Entry 7E9C (electron microscopy, 3.50 A resolution); this record covers chains G and I of the 11 polymer chains in the assembly.

Chain G:
Protein: Histone H2A.2
Organism: Saccharomyces cerevisiae (strain ATCC 204508 / S288c)
UniProt: P04912 (H2A2_YEAST); residues 0-131 here correspond to UniProt positions 1-132 (UniProt number = residue number + 1)
Amino-acid sequence (132 residues; each row starts with the number of its first residue; numbering starts at 0):
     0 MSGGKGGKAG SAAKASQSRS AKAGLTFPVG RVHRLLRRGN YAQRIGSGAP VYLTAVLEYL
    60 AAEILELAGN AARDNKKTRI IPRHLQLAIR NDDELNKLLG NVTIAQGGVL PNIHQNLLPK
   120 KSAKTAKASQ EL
Disordered / not traced: 0-15, 118-131
Curated features (UniProtKB/Swiss-Prot):
  - motif: Ser128, Gln129 ([ST]-Q motif)
  - site: Lys119 (Not ubiquitinated)
  - modified residue: Ser1 (N-acetylserine), Lys4 (N6-acetyllysine), Lys7 (N6-acetyllysine), Lys13 (N6-succinyllysine), Lys21 (N6-succinyllysine), Gln105 (N5-methylglutamine), Lys119 (N6-malonyllysine), Ser128 (Phosphoserine)
  - cross-link: Lys126 (Glycyl lysine isopeptide (Lys-Gly) (interchain with G-Cter in SUMO))

Chain I:
Molecule: 147-nt DNA strand
Organism: Escherichia coli
Sequence (147 nucleotides; row label = number of the first residue in the row):
     1 CTGGAGAATC CCGGTGCCGA GGCCGCTCAA TTGGTCGTAG ACAGCTCTAG CACCGCTTAA
    61 ACGCACGTAC GCGCTGTCCC CCGCGTTTTA ACCGCCAAGG GGATTACTCC CTAGTCTCCA
   121 GGCACGTGTC AGATATATAC ATCCTGT
Disordered / not traced: 1-3, 134-147

How chain G and chain I interact:
Residue-residue contacts (8):
  Gln16(G) with DT31(I), sugar contact
  Ser17(G) with DA30(I), hydrogen bond to the phosphate; DT31(I), hydrogen bond to the phosphate
  Arg18(G) with DT31(I), salt bridge to the phosphate
  Gly29(G) with DA30(I), phosphate contact
  Arg33(G) with DA29(I), hydrogen bond to the phosphate; DA30(I), salt bridge to the phosphate
  Arg43(G) with DA39(I), sugar contact
Also at the interface, not in a pair above, chain G (8 interface residues in all): Arg30, Arg78
Also at the interface, not in a pair above, chain I (6 interface residues in all): DA20, DG37

Overview:
8 residues of chain G face 6 of chain I across their interface; the contacts include 3 hydrogen bonds and 2
salt bridges. Polar pairs include Ser17(G)-DA30(I), Ser17(G)-DT31(I) and Arg33(G)-DA29(I).
Chain G is Histone H2A.2 (Saccharomyces cerevisiae (strain ATCC 204508 / S288c)) and chain I is a 147-nt DNA
strand (Escherichia coli); the structure, Cryo-EM structure of the 1:1 Orc1 BAH domain in complex with
nucleosome, was determined by electron microscopy.
